Entry 3B3R (X-ray diffraction, 0.98 A resolution); this record covers chain A.

== Chain A ==
Name: Cholesterol oxidase
Source organism: Streptomyces sp
Notes: EC 1.1.3.6
UniProt: P12676 (CHOD_STRS0); residues 5-509 here correspond to UniProt positions 42-546 (UniProt number = residue number + 37)
Amino-acid sequence (506 residues; numbered 4 to 509; the number before each row is that of its first residue):
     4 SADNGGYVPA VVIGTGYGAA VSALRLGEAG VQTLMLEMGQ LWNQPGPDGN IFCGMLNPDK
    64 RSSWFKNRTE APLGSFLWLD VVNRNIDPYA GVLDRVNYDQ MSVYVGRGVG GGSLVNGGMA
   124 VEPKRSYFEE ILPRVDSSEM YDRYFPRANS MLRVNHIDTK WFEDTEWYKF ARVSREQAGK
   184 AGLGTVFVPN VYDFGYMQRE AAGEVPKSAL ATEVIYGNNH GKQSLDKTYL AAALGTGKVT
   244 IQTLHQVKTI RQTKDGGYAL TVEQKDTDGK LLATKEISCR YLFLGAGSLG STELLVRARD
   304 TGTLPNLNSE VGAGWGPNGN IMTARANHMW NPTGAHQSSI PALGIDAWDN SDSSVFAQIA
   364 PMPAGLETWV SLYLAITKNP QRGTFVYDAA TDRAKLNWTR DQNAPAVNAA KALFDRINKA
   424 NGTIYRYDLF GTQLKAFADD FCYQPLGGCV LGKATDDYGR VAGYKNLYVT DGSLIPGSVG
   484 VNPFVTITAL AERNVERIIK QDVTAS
Unresolved in the structure: 507-509
Differences from the reference sequence: expression tag (4); engineered mutation Gln361 (Glu398 in P12676), Gln447 (His484 in P12676)
Small-molecule neighbours: flavin-n7 protonated-adenine dinucleotide (FAE): Ile16, Gly17, Thr18, Gly19, Tyr20, Gly21, Leu39, Glu40, Met41, Gly42, Leu96, Tyr107, Val108, Gly109, Arg110, Gly111, Gly114, Gly115, Ser116, Val118, Asn119, Gly120, Gly121, Met122, Ile218, His248, Gln249, Val250, Gly288, Ala289, Gly290, Ser291, Gly293, Leu297, Tyr446, Gln447, Asp474, Gly475, Asn485, Pro486, Phe487, Ile490
Swiss-Prot annotation at these positions:
  - binding site (FAD): Tyr20, Gly21, Glu40, Gly115, Asn119, Gly120, Met122, Val250, Gly475, Phe487
Reported in the primary citation:
  - binding site for glycerol: Gln361, Tyr446
  - mutagenesis - E361Q/H447Q (600-fold): decreased catalytic activity (citing earlier work)
  - conformationally variable residues (order/disorder transition, side-chain flip): Tyr107, Phe444, Tyr446, Asn485
  - contacts within the chain: Tyr107-Phe444 (hydrophobic contact), Tyr107-Tyr446 (hydrophobic contact), Phe444-Tyr446 (hydrophobic contact)
  - binding site for flavin-n7 protonated-adenine dinucleotide: Tyr446

== Overview ==
Chain A binds flavin-n7 protonated-adenine dinucleotide. Curated annotation (UniProt) lists 10 FAD-binding
residues. The paper reports a binding site for glycerol at Gln361 and Tyr446; E361Q/H447Q reduce catalytic
activity.
Chain A is Cholesterol oxidase (Streptomyces sp); the structure, Crystal structure of Streptomyces cholesterol
oxidase H447Q/E361Q mutant bound to glycerol (0.98A), was determined by X-ray diffraction, deposited together
with 3B6D.
